PDB entry 8ZPK | electron microscopy, 3.21 A resolution | chains B and G of the 8 polymer chains in the assembly

== Chain B ==
Molecule: Origin recognition complex subunit 2
Source organism: Saccharomyces cerevisiae S288C
UniProt: P32833 (ORC2_YEAST); numbering as in UniProt (aligned over 1-620)
Chain sequence (620 residues; each row starts with the number of its first residue):
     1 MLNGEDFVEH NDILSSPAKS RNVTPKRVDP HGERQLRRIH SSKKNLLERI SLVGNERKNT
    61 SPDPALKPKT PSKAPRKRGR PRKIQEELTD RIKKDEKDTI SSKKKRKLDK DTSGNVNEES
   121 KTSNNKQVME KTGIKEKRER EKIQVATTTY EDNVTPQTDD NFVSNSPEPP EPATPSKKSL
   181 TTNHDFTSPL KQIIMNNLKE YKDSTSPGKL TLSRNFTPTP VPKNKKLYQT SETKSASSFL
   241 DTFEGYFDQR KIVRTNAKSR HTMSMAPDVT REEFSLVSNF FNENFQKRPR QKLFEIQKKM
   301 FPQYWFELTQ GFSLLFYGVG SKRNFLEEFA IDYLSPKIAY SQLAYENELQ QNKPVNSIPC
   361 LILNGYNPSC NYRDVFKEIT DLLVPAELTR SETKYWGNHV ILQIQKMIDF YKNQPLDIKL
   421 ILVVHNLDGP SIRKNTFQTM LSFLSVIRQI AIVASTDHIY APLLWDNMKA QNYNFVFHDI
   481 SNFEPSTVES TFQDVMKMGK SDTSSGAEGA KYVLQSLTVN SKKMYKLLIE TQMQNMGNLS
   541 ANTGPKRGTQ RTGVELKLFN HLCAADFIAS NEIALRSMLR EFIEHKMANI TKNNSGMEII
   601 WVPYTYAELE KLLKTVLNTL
Unresolved in the structure: 1-235, 344-354, 541-543
UniProt features mapped onto this chain:
  - modified residue: Thr60 (Phosphothreonine), Thr187 (Phosphothreonine), Ser188 (Phosphoserine)

== Chain G ==
Molecule: 77-nt DNA strand
Sequence (77 nucleotides; each row starts with the number of its first residue):
     1 TACAGATTTT ATGTTTAGAT CTTTTATGCT TGCTTTTCAA AAGGCCTGCA GGCAAGTGCA
    61 CAAACAATAC TTAAATA
Unresolved in the structure: 39-77

== Chain B / chain G interface ==
Pairs across the interface - 10 pairs, chain B then chain G:
  Thr255(B) with DT31(G), base contact
  Lys258(B) with DT30(G), salt bridge to the phosphate
  Tyr395(B) with DT15(G), phosphate contact
  Trp396(B) with DT14(G), hydrogen bond to the base; DT15(G), sugar contact
  Pro545(B) with DC21(G), phosphate contact
  Lys546(B) with DT20(G), phosphate contact; DC21(G), phosphate contact
  Arg547(B) with DT20(G), phosphate contact
  Asn594(B) with DT12(G), base contact
Other interface residues (no listed pair), chain G (9 interface residues in all): DA19, DC29

== In short ==
The interface between chain B and chain G involves 8 residues on one side and 9 on the other, with 1 hydrogen
bond and 1 salt bridge. Polar contacts include Trp396(B)-DT14(G) and Lys258(B)-DT30(G).
Chain B is Origin recognition complex subunit 2 (Saccharomyces cerevisiae S288C) and chain G is a 77-nt DNA
strand; the structure, Cryo-EM structure of origin recognition complex (Orc6 with residues 1 to 270 deleted)
with ARS1 DNA ..., was determined by electron microscopy, deposited together with 8ZP4 and 8ZP5.
